1UGW - chains B and C of the 8 polymer chains in the assembly; structure by X-ray diffraction, 1.70 A resolution.

Chain B:
Molecule: Agglutinin beta-3 chain
Organism: Artocarpus integer
UniProt: P18673 (LEC3_ARTIN); residues 1-20 here = UniProt positions 1-20
Amino-acid sequence (20 residues; numbered 1 to 20; the number before each row is that of its first residue):
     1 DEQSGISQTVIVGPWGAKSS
Unresolved in the structure: 1-2, 19-20
Sequence notes: conflict Ser-19 (Val in P18673)

Chain C:
Molecule: Agglutinin alpha-chain
Organism: Artocarpus integer
UniProt: P18670 (LECA_ARTIN); residues 1-133 here = UniProt positions 1-133
Amino-acid sequence (133 residues; row label = number of the first residue in the row):
     1 GKAFDDGAFTGIREINLSYNKETAIGDFQVVYDLNGSPYVGQNHKSFITG
    51 FTPVKISLDFPSEYIMEVSGYTGNVSGYVVVRSLTFKTNKKTYGPYGVTS
   101 GTPFNLPIENGLIVGFKGSIGYWLDYFSMYLSL
Small-molecule neighbours: beta-D-galactopyranose (GAL): Gly-1, Phe-47, Tyr-78, Val-80, Gly-121, Tyr-122, Trp-123, Asp-125
UniProt features mapped onto this chain:
  - region: Val-68 to Asn-89 (IgA-binding)
  - glycosylation (N-linked (GlcNAc...) asparagine): Asn-43, Asn-74
  - natural variant: Lys-45 (K45L; K45T), Met-66 (M66D; M66V)

How chain B and chain C interact:
Pairs across the interface - 18 pairs, chain B then chain C:
  Gln-8(B) with Asn-110(C); Leu-133(C)
  Thr-9(B) with Asn-110(C); Leu-133(C)
  Val-10(B) with Asn-110(C); Leu-133(C)
  Ile-11(B) with Ile-108(C); Glu-109(C), hydrogen bond (backbone-backbone); Asn-110(C), hydrogen bond (backbone-backbone)
  Val-12(B) with Pro-107(C); Leu-131(C), hydrophobic
  Gly-13(B) with Pro-107(C), hydrogen bond (backbone-backbone); Ile-108(C); Glu-109(C)
  Pro-14(B) with Pro-107(C); Glu-109(C)
  Trp-15(B) with Asn-105(C), hydrogen bond (side chain-backbone); Pro-107(C)
Interface residues without a listed pair, chain C (9 interface residues in all): Leu-106, Ser-132

Overview:
Chain B and chain C form an interface of 8 and 9 residues respectively, with 4 hydrogen bonds. Polar contacts
include Trp-15(B)/Asn-105(C), Ile-11(B)/Glu-109(C) and Ile-11(B)/Asn-110(C). Chain C binds
beta-D-galactopyranose.
Chain B is Agglutinin beta-3 chain and chain C is Agglutinin alpha-chain, both from Artocarpus integer; the
structure, Crystal structure of jacalin- Gal complex, was determined by X-ray diffraction (same publication as
1UGX, 1UGY, 1UH0 and 1UH1).
